4REL - chain A; structure by X-ray diffraction, 1.75 A resolution.

== Chain A ==
Molecule: UDP-glucose:anthocyanidin 3-O-glucosyltransferase
From: Clitoria ternatea
Notes: EC 2.4.1.115
UniProt: A4F1R4 (A4F1R4_CLITE); numbering as in UniProt (aligned over 1-446)
Sequence (446 residues; each row starts with the number of its first residue):
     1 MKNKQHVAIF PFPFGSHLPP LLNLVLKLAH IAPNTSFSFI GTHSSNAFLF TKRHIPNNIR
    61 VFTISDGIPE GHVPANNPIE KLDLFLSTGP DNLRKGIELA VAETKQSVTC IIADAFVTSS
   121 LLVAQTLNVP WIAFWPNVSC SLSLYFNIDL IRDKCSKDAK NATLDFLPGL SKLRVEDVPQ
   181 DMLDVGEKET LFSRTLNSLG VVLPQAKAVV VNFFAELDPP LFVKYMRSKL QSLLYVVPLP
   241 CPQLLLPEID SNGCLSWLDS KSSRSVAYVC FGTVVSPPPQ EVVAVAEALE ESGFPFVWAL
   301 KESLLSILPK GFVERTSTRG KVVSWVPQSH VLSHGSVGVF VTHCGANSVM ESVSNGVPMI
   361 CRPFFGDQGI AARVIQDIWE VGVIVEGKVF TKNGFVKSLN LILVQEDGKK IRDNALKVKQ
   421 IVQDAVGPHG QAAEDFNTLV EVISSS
Small-molecule neighbours: kaempherol (KMP; 3,5,7-trihydroxy-2-(4-hydroxyphenyl)-4H-chromen-4-one): Phe12, Phe14, Ser16, His17, Pro78, Leu82, Phe116, Asn137, Tyr145, Pro179, Asp181, Phe192, Leu196, Val274, Phe365, Gly366, Asp367
Reported in the primary citation:
  - binding site for kaempherol: His17, Asn137, Asp181, Asp367
  - conformationally variable residues (side-chain flip): Asp181
  - catalytic residues: His17, Asp114, His343 (proposed by the authors, not directly observed)
  - specificity-determining residues: Ile79, Tyr145, Asp181 (proposed by the authors, not directly observed)

== In short ==
Chain A binds kaempherol. From the paper: catalytic residues His17, Asp114 and His343; a binding site for
kaempherol at His17, Asn137 and Asp181 among others.
Chain A is UDP-glucose:anthocyanidin 3-O-glucosyltransferase (Clitoria ternatea); the structure, Crystal
structure of UDP-glucose: anthocyanidin 3-O-glucosyltransferase in complex with kaempferol, was determined by
X-ray diffraction, deposited together with 4REM, 4REN and 4WHM.
